Entry 1BKE (X-ray diffraction, 3.15 A resolution); this record covers chain A.

# Chain A
Name: Serum albumin
Organism: Homo sapiens
Reference sequence: P02768 (ALBU_HUMAN); residues 4-584 here correspond to UniProt positions 28-608 (UniProt number = residue number + 24)
Sequence (581 residues; each row starts with the number of its first residue):
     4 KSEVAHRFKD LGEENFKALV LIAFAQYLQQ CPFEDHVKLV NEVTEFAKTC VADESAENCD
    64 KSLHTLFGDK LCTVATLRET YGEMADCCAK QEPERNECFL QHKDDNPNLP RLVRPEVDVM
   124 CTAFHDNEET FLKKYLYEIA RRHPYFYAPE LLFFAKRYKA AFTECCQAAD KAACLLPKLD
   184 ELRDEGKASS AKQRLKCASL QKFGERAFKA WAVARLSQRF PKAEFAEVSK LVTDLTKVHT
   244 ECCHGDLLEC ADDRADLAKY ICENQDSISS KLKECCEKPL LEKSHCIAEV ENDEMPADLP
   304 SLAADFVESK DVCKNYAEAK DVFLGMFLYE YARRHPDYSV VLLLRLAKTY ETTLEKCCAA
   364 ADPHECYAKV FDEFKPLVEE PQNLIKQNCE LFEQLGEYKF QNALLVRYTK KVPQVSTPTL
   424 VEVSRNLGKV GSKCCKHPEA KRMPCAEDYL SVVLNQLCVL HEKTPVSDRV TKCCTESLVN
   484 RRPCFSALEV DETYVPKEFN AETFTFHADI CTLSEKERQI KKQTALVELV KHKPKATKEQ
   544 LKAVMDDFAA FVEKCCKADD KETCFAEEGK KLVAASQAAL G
Disulfides: Cys53-Cys62, Cys75-Cys91, Cys90-Cys101, Cys124-Cys169, Cys168-Cys177, Cys200-Cys246, Cys245-Cys253, Cys265-Cys279, Cys278-Cys289, Cys316-Cys361, Cys360-Cys369, Cys392-Cys438, Cys437-Cys448, Cys461-Cys477, Cys476-Cys487, Cys514-Cys559, Cys558-Cys567
Ligand contacts:
  - 2,3,5-triiodobenzoic acid (B3I), molecule 1: Ile142, His146, Phe149, Leu154, Phe157, Tyr161, Arg186, Gly189, Lys190, Ser193
  - 2,3,5-triiodobenzoic acid (B3I), molecule 2: Lys199, Leu219, Phe223, Leu238, His242, Arg257, Leu260, Ile264, Ser287, Ile290, Ala291
Curated features (UniProtKB/Swiss-Prot):
  - binding site (Ca(2+)): Glu6, Asp13, Glu244, Asp249, Glu252, Asp255, Asp259
  - binding site (Zn(2+)): His67, His247, Asp249
  - binding site ((4Z,15Z)-bilirubin IXalpha): Lys240
  - site: Lys4 (Not glycated), Lys20 (Not glycated), Lys41 (Not glycated), Lys64 (Not glycated), Lys73 (Not glycated), Lys93 (Not glycated), Lys106 (Not glycated), Lys136 (Not glycated), Lys159 (Not glycated), Lys174 (Not glycated), Lys181 (Not glycated), Lys190 (Not glycated), Lys195 (Not glycated), Lys199 (Aspirin-acetylated lysine), Lys205 (Not glycated), Lys212 (Not glycated), Lys240 (Not glycated), Lys262 (Not glycated), Lys274 (Not glycated), Lys286 (Not glycated) and 18 more in UniProt
  - modified residue: Ser5 (Phosphoserine), Ser58 (Phosphoserine), Ser65 (Phosphoserine), Thr83 (Phosphothreonine), Lys205 (N6-succinyllysine), Ser273 (Phosphoserine), Ser419 (Phosphoserine), Thr420 (Phosphothreonine), Thr422 (Phosphothreonine), Lys436 (N6-succinyllysine), Ser489 (Phosphoserine), Lys519 (N6-succinyllysine), Lys534 (N6-methyllysine), Lys564 (N6-succinyllysine)
  - glycosylation: Lys12 (N-linked (Glc) (glycation) lysine), Lys51 (N-linked (Glc) (glycation) lysine), Lys137 (N-linked (Glc) (glycation) lysine), Lys162 (N-linked (Glc) (glycation) lysine), Lys199 (N-linked (Glc) (glycation) lysine), Lys225 (N-linked (Glc) (glycation) lysine), Lys233 (N-linked (Glc) (glycation) lysine), Lys276 (N-linked (Glc) (glycation) lysine), Lys281 (N-linked (Glc) (glycation) lysine), Lys313 (N-linked (Glc) (glycation) lysine), Lys317 (N-linked (Glc) (glycation) lysine), Asn318 (N-linked (GlcNAc...) asparagine), Lys323 (N-linked (Glc) (glycation) lysine), Lys351 (N-linked (Glc) (glycation) lysine), Lys378 (N-linked (Glc) (glycation) lysine), Lys413 (N-linked (Glc) (glycation) lysine), Lys439 (N-linked (Glc) (glycation) lysine), Lys444 (N-linked (Glc) (glycation) lysine), Asp494 (N-linked (GlcNAc...) asparagine), Lys525 (N-linked (Glc) (glycation) lysine) and 4 more in UniProt

# Overview
Ligands of chain A: 2,3,5-triiodobenzoic acid. From UniProt: 7 Ca2+-binding residues, 3 Zn2+-binding residues
and (4Z,15Z)-bilirubin IXalpha-binding residue Lys240.
Chain A is Serum albumin (Homo sapiens); the structure, Human serum albumin in a complex with myristic acid
and tri-iodobenzoic acid, was determined by X-ray diffraction together with 1BJ5 from the same study.
